PDB entry 8G59 | electron microscopy, 2.64 A resolution | chains B and S of the 5 polymer chains in the assembly

== Chain B ==
Molecule: Guanine nucleotide-binding protein G(I)/G(S)/G(T) subunit beta-1
From: Homo sapiens
Reference sequence: P62873 (GBB1_HUMAN); numbering as in UniProt (aligned over 2-340)
Amino-acid sequence (339 residues; numbered 2 to 340; the number before each row is that of its first residue):
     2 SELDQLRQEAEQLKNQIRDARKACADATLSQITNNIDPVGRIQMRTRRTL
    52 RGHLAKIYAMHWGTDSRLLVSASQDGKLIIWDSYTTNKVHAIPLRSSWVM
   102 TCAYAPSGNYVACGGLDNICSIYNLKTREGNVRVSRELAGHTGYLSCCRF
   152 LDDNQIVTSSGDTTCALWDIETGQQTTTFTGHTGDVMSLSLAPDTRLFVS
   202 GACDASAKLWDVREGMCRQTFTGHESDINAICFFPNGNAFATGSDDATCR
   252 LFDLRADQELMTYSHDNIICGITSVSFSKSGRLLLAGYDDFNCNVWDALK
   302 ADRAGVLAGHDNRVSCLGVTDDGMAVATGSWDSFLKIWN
Unresolved in the structure: 2-5
Curated features (UniProtKB/Swiss-Prot):
  - modified residue: Ser2 (N-acetylserine), His266 (Phosphohistidine)
  - natural variant: Leu30 (L30F: In MRD42; uncertain significance), Arg52 (R52G: In MRD42), Gly64 (G64V: In MRD42), Asp76 (D76E: In MRD42; D76G: In MRD42), Gly77 (G77S: In MRD42), Lys78 (K78R: In MRD42), Ile80 (I80N: In MRD42; I80T: In MRD42), His91 (H91R: In MRD42; uncertain significance), Ala92 (A92T: In MRD42), Pro94 (P94S: In MRD42), Leu95 (L95P: In MRD42), Arg96 (R96L: In MRD42), 5 further natural variant entries in UniProt

== Chain S ==
Molecule: scFv16
From: Homo sapiens
Notes: antibody fragment or engineered binder
Amino-acid sequence (285 residues; row label = number of the first residue in the row; note: 16 numbers in that range are skipped by the numbering (no residue carries them; nothing is unmodelled there); a row labelled like 120A-120Q holds insertion residues (120A, then the next letters in order); numbers below 1 keep their minus sign (Met-36 is residue -36)):
   -36 MLLVNQSHQGFNKEHTSKMVSAIVLYVLLAAAAHSAFAVQLVESGGGLVQ
    14 PGGSRKLSCSASGFAFSSFGMHWVRQAPEKGLEWVAYISSGSGTIYYADT
    64 VKGRFTISRDDPKNTLFLQMTSLRSEDTAMYYCVRSIYYYGSSPFDFWGQ
   114 GTTLTVS
120A-120Q AGGGGSGGGGSGGGGSA
   137 DIVMTQATSSVPVTPGESVSISCRSSKSLLHSNGNTYLYWFLQRPGQSPQ
   187 LLIYRMSNLASGVPDRFSGSGSGTAFTLTISRLEAEDVGVYYCMQHLEYP
   237 LTFGAGTKLEL
Unresolved in the structure: -36 to 1, 120A-120Q
Disulfide bonds: Cys159-Cys229

== Chain B / chain S interface ==
Residue-residue contacts (13; chain B residue first):
  Asp66(B) with Tyr103(S)
  Arg68(B) with Tyr103(S)
  Leu69(B) with Tyr103(S), hydrophobic
  Asp83(B) with Tyr103(S)
  Val90(B) with Tyr102(S), hydrophobic
  Arg129(B) with Val2(S); Arg98(S), hydrogen bond (backbone-side chain)
  Glu130(B) with Gly26(S); Phe27(S); Ala28(S), hydrogen bond (backbone-backbone); Phe32(S)
  Gly131(B) with Phe32(S)
  Asn132(B) with Ala28(S)
Interface residues without a listed pair, chain B (10 interface residues in all): His91
Interface residues without a listed pair, chain S (10 interface residues in all): Ile100, Phe110

== Summary ==
Chain B and chain S each contribute 10 residues to their interface; the contacts include 2 hydrogen bonds.
Polar pairs include Arg129(B)-Arg98(S) and Glu130(B)-Ala28(S).
Here chain B is Guanine nucleotide-binding protein G(I)/G(S)/G(T) subunit beta-1 and chain S is scFv16, both
from Homo sapiens. Entry 8G59 (Cryo-EM structure of the TUG891 bound GPR120-Giq complex) was determined by
electron microscopy (same publication as 8ID3, 8ID4, 8ID6, 8ID8 and 8ID9).
